PDB entry 3P7A | X-ray diffraction, 2.31 A resolution | chain A

Chain A:
Name: Mitogen-activated protein kinase 14
From: Mus musculus
Notes: EC 2.7.11.24
UniProt: P47811 (MK14_MOUSE); residue numbers follow UniProt; this construct covers 2-360
Chain sequence (366 residues; numbered -5 to 360; the number before each row is that of its first residue; numbers below 1 keep their minus sign (Met-5 is residue -5)):
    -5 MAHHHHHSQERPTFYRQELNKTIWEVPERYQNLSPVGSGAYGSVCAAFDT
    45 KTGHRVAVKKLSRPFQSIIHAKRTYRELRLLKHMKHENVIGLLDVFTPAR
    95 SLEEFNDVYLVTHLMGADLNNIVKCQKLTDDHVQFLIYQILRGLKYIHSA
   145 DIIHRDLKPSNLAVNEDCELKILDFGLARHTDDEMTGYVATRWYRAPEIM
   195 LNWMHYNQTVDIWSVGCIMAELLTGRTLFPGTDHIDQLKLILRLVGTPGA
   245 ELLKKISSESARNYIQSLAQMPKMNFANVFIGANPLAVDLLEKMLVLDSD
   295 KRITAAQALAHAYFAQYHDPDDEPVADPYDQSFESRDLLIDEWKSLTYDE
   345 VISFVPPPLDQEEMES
Unresolved in the structure: -5 to 4, 33-35, 171-183, 353-360
Sequence notes: expression tag (-5 to 1)
Ligand contacts: P7A (1-[5-tert-butyl-2-(1,1-dioxidothiomorpholin-4-yl)thiophen-3-yl]-3-naphthalen-1-ylurea): Val38, Ala51, Val52, Lys53, Arg67, Glu71, Leu74, Leu75, Met78, Val83, Ile84, Leu104, Val105, Thr106, His148, Ile166, Leu167, Asp168, Phe169, Gly170

In short:
Chain A binds compound P7A.
Chain A is Mitogen-activated protein kinase 14 (Mus musculus); the structure, p38 inhibitor-bound, was
determined by X-ray diffraction together with 3P5K, 3P78, 3P79, 3P7B and 3P7C from the same study.
